Entry 6L2D (X-ray diffraction, 1.20 A resolution); this record covers chains A and B.

# Chain A (and B)
Molecule: Cupin_2 domain-containing protein
Source organism: Thermotoga maritima MSB8
Notes: chain B of this document is another copy of the same molecule, construct and numbering; everything in this record applies to it too
UniProt: Q9X1H0 (Q9X1H0_THEMA); residue numbers follow UniProt; this construct covers 1-114
Chain sequence (118 residues; each row starts with the number of its first residue; numbers below 1 keep their minus sign (Gly-3 is residue -3)):
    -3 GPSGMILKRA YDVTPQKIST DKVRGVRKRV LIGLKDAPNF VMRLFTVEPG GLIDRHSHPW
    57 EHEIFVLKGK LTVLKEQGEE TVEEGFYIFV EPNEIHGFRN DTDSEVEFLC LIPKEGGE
Construct notes: expression tag (-3 to 0)
Modified residues: Cys106 (3-sulfinoalanine; CSD)
Bound ions: Cu ion: His52, His54, His58, His92

# Chain A / chain B interface
Pairs across the interface - 97 pairs, chain A then chain B:
  Pro-2(A) - Glu87(B)
  Ser-1(A) - Glu87(B)
  Ser-1(A) - Glu90(B)
  Gly0(A) - Glu87(B)  hydrogen bond (backbone-backbone)
  Gly0(A) - Glu90(B)  hydrogen bond (backbone-side chain)
  Met1(A) - Val69(B)  hydrophobic
  Met1(A) - Leu70(B)
  Met1(A) - Lys71(B)
  Met1(A) - Phe85(B)
  Met1(A) - Ile91(B)
  Met1(A) - His92(B)
  Ile2(A) - Tyr83(B)
  Ile2(A) - Ile84(B)
  Ile2(A) - Phe85(B)  hydrogen bond (backbone-backbone)
  Leu3(A) - Val69(B)  hydrophobic
  Leu3(A) - Lys71(B)
  Leu3(A) - Glu76(B)
  Leu3(A) - Val78(B)  hydrophobic
  Leu3(A) - Phe82(B)
  Leu3(A) - Tyr83(B)
  Leu3(A) - Ile84(B)  hydrophobic
  Lys4(A) - Phe82(B)
  Lys4(A) - Tyr83(B)  hydrogen bond (backbone-backbone)
  Arg5(A) - Gly81(B)
  Arg5(A) - Phe82(B)
  Ala6(A) - Phe61(B)  hydrophobic
  Ala6(A) - Gly81(B)  hydrogen bond (backbone-backbone)
  Leu27(A) - Tyr83(B)  hydrogen bond (backbone-side chain)
  Ile28(A) - Glu59(B)
  Ile28(A) - Tyr83(B)  hydrophobic
  Ile28(A) - Phe85(B)  hydrophobic
  Asp32(A) - Phe85(B)
  Pro34(A) - Glu57(B)
  Pro34(A) - Phe85(B)
  Asn35(A) - Glu57(B)  hydrogen bond
  Asn35(A) - Pro109(B)
  Phe36(A) - Phe36(B)  hydrophobic
  Phe36(A) - Glu57(B)
  Phe36(A) - Glu59(B)
  Phe36(A) - Leu107(B)
  Phe36(A) - Ile108(B)
  Phe36(A) - Pro109(B)
  Val37(A) - Glu59(B)
  Met38(A) - Glu59(B)
  Met38(A) - Ile60(B)
  Glu57(A) - Pro34(B)
  Glu57(A) - Asn35(B)  hydrogen bond
  Glu57(A) - Phe36(B)
  Glu59(A) - Ile28(B)
  Glu59(A) - Ala33(B)
  Glu59(A) - Phe36(B)
  Glu59(A) - Val37(B)
  Glu59(A) - Met38(B)
  Glu59(A) - Leu107(B)
  Ile60(A) - Met38(B)
  Phe61(A) - Ala6(B)  hydrophobic
  Phe61(A) - Leu40(B)  hydrophobic
  Phe61(A) - Leu63(B)  hydrophobic
  Phe61(A) - Leu105(B)  hydrophobic
  Leu63(A) - Leu63(B)  hydrophobic
  Val69(A) - Met1(B)  hydrophobic
  Val69(A) - Leu3(B)  hydrophobic
  Leu70(A) - Met1(B)
  Lys71(A) - Met1(B)
  Glu76(A) - Leu3(B)
  Val78(A) - Leu3(B)  hydrophobic
  Glu79(A) - Arg5(B)  salt bridge
  Gly81(A) - Arg5(B)
  Gly81(A) - Ala6(B)  hydrogen bond (backbone-backbone)
  Phe82(A) - Lys4(B)
  Phe82(A) - Arg5(B)
  Tyr83(A) - Ile2(B)
  Tyr83(A) - Leu3(B)
  Tyr83(A) - Lys4(B)  hydrogen bond (backbone-backbone)
  Tyr83(A) - Ala6(B)  hydrophobic
  Tyr83(A) - Val9(B)
  Tyr83(A) - Leu27(B)  hydrogen bond (side chain-backbone)
  Tyr83(A) - Ile28(B)  hydrophobic
  Ile84(A) - Ile2(B)
  Ile84(A) - Ile28(B)
  Phe85(A) - Met1(B)
  Phe85(A) - Ile2(B)  hydrogen bond (backbone-backbone)
  Phe85(A) - Ile28(B)  hydrophobic
  Phe85(A) - Asp32(B)
  Phe85(A) - Pro34(B)
  Val86(A) - Met1(B)  hydrophobic
  Glu90(A) - Met1(B)  hydrogen bond (side chain-backbone)
  Ile91(A) - Met1(B)
  His92(A) - Met1(B)
  Leu105(A) - Phe61(B)  hydrophobic
  Leu105(A) - Leu105(B)  hydrophobic
  Leu107(A) - Phe36(B)
  Leu107(A) - Glu59(B)
  Leu107(A) - Leu107(B)  hydrophobic
  Ile108(A) - Phe36(B)
  Pro109(A) - Asn35(B)
  Pro109(A) - Phe36(B)
Interface residues without a listed pair, chain A (46 interface residues in all): Ala33, Leu40, Glu80, Glu87, Pro88
Interface residues without a listed pair, chain B (42 interface residues in all): Val86, Pro88

# In short
46 residues of chain A and 42 residues of chain B are in contact; the contacts include 13 hydrogen bonds and 1
salt bridge. Among the polar pairs are Glu79(A)-Arg5(B), Gly0(A)-Glu90(B) and Leu27(A)-Tyr83(B). The Cu ion
site is built by His52(A), His54(A), His58(A) and His92(A).
Chain A and chain B are both Cupin_2 domain-containing protein (Thermotoga maritima MSB8); the structure,
Crystal structure of a cupin protein (tm1459) in copper (Cu) substituted form, was determined by X-ray
diffraction together with 6L2E and 6L2F from the same study.
